7KRP - chains B and T of the 6 polymer chains in the assembly; structure by electron microscopy, 3.20 A resolution.

[Chain B]
Name: Non-structural protein 8
Organism: Severe acute respiratory syndrome coronavirus 2
Reference sequence: P0DTD1 (R1AB_SARS2); residues 1-198 here correspond to UniProt positions 3943-4140 (UniProt number = residue number + 3942)
Chain sequence (199 residues; each row starts with the number of its first residue; numbering starts at 0):
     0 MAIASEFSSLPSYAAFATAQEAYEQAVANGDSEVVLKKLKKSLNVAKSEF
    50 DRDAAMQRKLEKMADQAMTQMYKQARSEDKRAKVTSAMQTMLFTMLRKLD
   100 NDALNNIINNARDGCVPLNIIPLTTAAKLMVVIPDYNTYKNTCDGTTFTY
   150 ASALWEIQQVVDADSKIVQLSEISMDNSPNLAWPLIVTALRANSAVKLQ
Disordered / not traced: 0-5, 192-198
Sequence notes: initiating methionine (0)
UniProt features mapped onto this chain:
  - site: Gln-198 (Cleavage)

[Chain T]
Molecule: 55-nt RNA strand
Sequence (55 nucleotides; row label = number of the first residue in the row):
     1 CUAUCCCCAUGUGAUUUUAAUAGCUUCUUAGGAGAAUGACGUAGCAUGCU
    51 ACGCG
Disordered / not traced: 1-17, 54-55

[Interface between chain B and chain T]
Residue-residue contacts (5; chain B residue first):
  Lys-40(B) / G41(T)  phosphate contact
  Lys-40(B) / U42(T)  salt bridge to the phosphate
  Asn-43(B) / C40(T)  hydrogen bond to the phosphate
  Asn-43(B) / G41(T)  phosphate contact
  Val-44(B) / G41(T)  sugar contact
Interface residues without a listed pair, chain B (6 interface residues in all): Ser-47, Lys-58, Lys-61
Interface residues without a listed pair, chain T (5 interface residues in all): A30, G32

[Summary]
The interface between chain B and chain T involves 6 residues on one side and 5 on the other, with 1 hydrogen
bond and 1 salt bridge. Polar contacts include Asn-43(B)/C40(T) and Lys-40(B)/U42(T).
Chain B is Non-structural protein 8 (Severe acute respiratory syndrome coronavirus 2) and chain T is a 55-nt
RNA strand; the structure, Structure of SARS-CoV-2 backtracked complex complex bound to nsp13 helicase - BTC
(local refinement), was determined by electron microscopy, deposited together with 7KRN and 7KRO.
